Entry 9ITV (electron microscopy, 3.97 A resolution); this record covers chains Y and Z of the 16 polymer chains in the assembly.

[Chain Y]
Name: ATP synthase subunit b
Source organism: Chloroflexus aurantiacus J-10-fl
UniProt: A9WGS8 (ATPF_CHLAA); numbering as in UniProt (aligned over 1-164)
Sequence (164 residues; row label = number of the first residue in the row):
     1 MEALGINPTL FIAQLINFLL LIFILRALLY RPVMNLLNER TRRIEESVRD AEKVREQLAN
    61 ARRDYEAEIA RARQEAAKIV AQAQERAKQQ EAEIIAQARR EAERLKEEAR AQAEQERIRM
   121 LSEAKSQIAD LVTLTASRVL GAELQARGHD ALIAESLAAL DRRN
Unresolved in the structure: 1, 49-164

[Chain Z]
Name: ATP synthase subunit a
Source organism: Chloroflexus aurantiacus J-10-fl
UniProt: A9WGT0 (A9WGT0_CHLAA); residues 1-312 here = UniProt positions 1-312
Sequence (312 residues; row label = number of the first residue in the row):
     1 MSTRTRNILI IVGALIISIA SRFFLYTGPP HVEVAAEVIF DGIPGFPITN SFVVAIIIDI
    61 FVIALAVAAT RNLQMVPRGL QNVMEFILES LYNLFRNINA KYVATAFPLV ATIFLFVLFG
   121 NWFGLLPGVG SIGVCHEKKE EHAVVDERLA LAAPAAPLSS VAAAEGEEIH DTCAAQGKKL
   181 VPLFRAPAAD LNFTFAIAVI SFVFIEYWGF RALGPGYLKK FFNTNGIMSF VGIIEFISEL
   241 VKPFALAFRL FGNIFAGEVL LVVMAFLVPL LLPLPFYGFE VFVGFIQALI FALLTYAFLN
   301 IAVTGHDEEH AH
Unresolved in the structure: 1-11, 137-168, 305-312

[How chain Y and chain Z interact]
Pairs across the interface - 56 pairs, chain Y then chain Z:
  Ala3(Y) - Gly133(Z)
  Ala3(Y) - Val134(Z)
  Ala3(Y) - Cys135(Z)
  Leu4(Y) - Gly133(Z)
  Leu4(Y) - Thr172(Z)
  Gly5(Y) - Ser131(Z)
  Gly5(Y) - Ile132(Z)
  Gly5(Y) - Gly133(Z)  hydrogen bond (backbone-backbone)
  Gly5(Y) - Cys173(Z)
  Gly5(Y) - Leu180(Z)
  Ile6(Y) - Ser131(Z)
  Ile6(Y) - Ile132(Z)  hydrophobic
  Ile6(Y) - Thr172(Z)  hydrogen bond (backbone-side chain)
  Asn7(Y) - Gly130(Z)  hydrogen bond (side chain-backbone)
  Asn7(Y) - Ser131(Z)  hydrogen bond (backbone-side chain)
  Asn7(Y) - Asp171(Z)  hydrogen bond
  Asn7(Y) - Leu180(Z)
  Thr9(Y) - Leu25(Z)
  Thr9(Y) - Tyr26(Z)  hydrogen bond (side chain-backbone)
  Thr9(Y) - Thr27(Z)
  Leu10(Y) - Gly130(Z)
  Leu10(Y) - Ser131(Z)
  Leu10(Y) - Ala265(Z)  hydrophobic
  Phe11(Y) - Gly128(Z)
  Phe11(Y) - Ser131(Z)  hydrogen bond (backbone-side chain)
  Phe11(Y) - Ile132(Z)  hydrophobic
  Ala13(Y) - Pro269(Z)
  Gln14(Y) - Pro127(Z)
  Gln14(Y) - Gly128(Z)  hydrogen bond (side chain-backbone)
  Gln14(Y) - Val129(Z)
  Gln14(Y) - Gly130(Z)
  Gln14(Y) - Tyr277(Z)
  Leu15(Y) - Pro127(Z)  hydrophobic
  Ile16(Y) - Leu270(Z)  hydrophobic
  Asn17(Y) - Leu271(Z)
  Asn17(Y) - Pro273(Z)
  Asn17(Y) - Leu274(Z)
  Asn17(Y) - Tyr277(Z)
  Phe18(Y) - Leu125(Z)
  Phe18(Y) - Pro127(Z)
  Leu20(Y) - Leu271(Z)  hydrophobic
  Leu20(Y) - Leu274(Z)  hydrophobic
  Leu21(Y) - Leu274(Z)
  Leu21(Y) - Tyr277(Z)  hydrophobic
  Leu21(Y) - Gly278(Z)
  Leu36(Y) - Phe86(Z)  hydrophobic
  Leu37(Y) - Asn82(Z)  hydrogen bond (backbone-side chain)
  Leu37(Y) - Val83(Z)  hydrophobic
  Arg40(Y) - Asn82(Z)  hydrogen bond
  Arg40(Y) - Glu85(Z)  salt bridge
  Arg40(Y) - Glu89(Z)  salt bridge
  Thr41(Y) - Pro77(Z)
  Thr41(Y) - Arg78(Z)
  Thr41(Y) - Asn82(Z)  hydrogen bond
  Ile44(Y) - Pro77(Z)  hydrophobic
  Ile44(Y) - Glu85(Z)
Also at the interface, not in a pair above, chain Y (22 interface residues in all): Glu45
Also at the interface, not in a pair above, chain Z (36 interface residues in all): Val76, Gly79, Leu126, Val281

[Summary]
The interface between chain Y and chain Z involves 22 residues on one side and 36 on the other, with 11
hydrogen bonds and 2 salt bridges. Polar pairs include Arg40(Y)-Glu85(Z), Arg40(Y)-Glu89(Z) and
Ile6(Y)-Thr172(Z).
Here chain Y is ATP synthase subunit b and chain Z is ATP synthase subunit a, both from Chloroflexus
aurantiacus J-10-fl. Entry 9ITV (Chloroflexus aurantiacus ADP-bound ATP synthase, state 1, focused refinement
of FO) was determined by electron microscopy together with 9ITJ, 9ITK, 9ITL, 9ITM, 9ITN, 9ITO and 11 further
entries from the same study.
